8I05 - chains A and B; structure by X-ray diffraction, 2.09 A resolution.

== Chain A (and B) ==
Protein: Glyoxylate carboligase
From: Escherichia coli K-12
Notes: EC 4.1.1.47; chain B of this document is another copy of the same molecule, construct and numbering; everything in this record applies to it too
UniProt: P0AEP7 (GCL_ECOLI); residues 1-593 here = UniProt positions 1-593
Sequence (594 residues; numbered 0 to 593; the number before each row is that of its first residue; numbering starts at 0):
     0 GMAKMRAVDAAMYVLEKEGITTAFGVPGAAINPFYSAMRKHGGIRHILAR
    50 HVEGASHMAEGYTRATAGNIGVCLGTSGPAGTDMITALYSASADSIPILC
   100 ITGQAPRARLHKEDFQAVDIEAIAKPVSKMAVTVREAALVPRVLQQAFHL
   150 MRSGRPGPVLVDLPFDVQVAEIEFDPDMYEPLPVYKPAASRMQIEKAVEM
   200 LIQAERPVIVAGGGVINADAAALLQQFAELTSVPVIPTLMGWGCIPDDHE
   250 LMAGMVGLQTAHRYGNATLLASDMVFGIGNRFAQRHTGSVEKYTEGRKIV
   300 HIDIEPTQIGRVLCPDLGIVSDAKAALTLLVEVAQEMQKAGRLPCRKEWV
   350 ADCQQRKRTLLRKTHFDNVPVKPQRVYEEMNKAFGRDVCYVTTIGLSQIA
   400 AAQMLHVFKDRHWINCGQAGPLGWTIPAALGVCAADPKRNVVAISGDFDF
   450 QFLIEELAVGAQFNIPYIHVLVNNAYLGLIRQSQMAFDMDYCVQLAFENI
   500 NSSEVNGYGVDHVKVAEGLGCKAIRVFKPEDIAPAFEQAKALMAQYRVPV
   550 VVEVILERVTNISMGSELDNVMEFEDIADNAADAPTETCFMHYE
Sequence notes: expression tag (0); engineered mutation Gln283 (Asn in P0AEP7), Met484 (Arg in P0AEP7)
Bound ions: Mg2+ site 1: Asp446, Asn473, Tyr475 (together with thiamine diphosphate); Mg2+ site 2: Phe451, Glu454
Residues lining bound ligands:
  - FAD (flavin-adenine dinucleotide): Ala92, Asp93, Ser94, Phe114, Arg154, Pro155, Gly211, Gly212, Gly213, Asn216, Ala217, Thr237, Leu238, Met239, Gly240, Val255, Gly256, Leu257, Gln258, Thr259, Ala260, Gly278, Asn279, Arg280, Ala282, Arg284, His285, Asp302, Ile303, Glu304, Gln307, Ser320, Asp321, Ala322, Thr392, Ile393, Gln397, Ile398, Gly416, Gln417
  - thiamine diphosphate (TPP): Val25, Pro26, Gly27, Val51, Thr75, Pro78, Ala79, Asp82, Gln115, Ile393, Gly394, Leu395, Ser396, Gly419, Pro420, Leu421, Gly445, Asp446, Phe447, Asp448, Phe451, Asn473, Tyr475, Leu476, Gly477, Leu478, Ile479
  - 2,3-dimethoxy-5-methyl-1,4-benzoquinone (UQ0), molecule 1: His45, Gln461, Phe462, Cys491, Val492, Gln493
  - 2,3-dimethoxy-5-methyl-1,4-benzoquinone (UQ0), molecule 2: Glu249, Gln353, Lys356, Arg357, Cys588

== How chain A and chain B interact ==
Residue-residue contacts (50; chain A residue first):
  Met1(A) - Asp315(B)
  Glu135(A) - Arg310(B)
  Ala137(A) - Gly309(B)
  Leu138(A) - Thr306(B)
  Leu138(A) - Ile308(B)
  Leu138(A) - Gly309(B)
  Leu138(A) - Arg310(B)
  Arg141(A) - Pro305(B)
  Arg141(A) - Ile308(B)
  Arg141(A) - Gly317(B)  hydrogen bond (side chain-backbone)
  Arg141(A) - Val319(B)
  Val142(A) - Thr306(B)
  Gln144(A) - Val319(B)
  Gln145(A) - Pro305(B)
  His148(A) - Tyr184(B)
  Glu172(A) - Cys313(B)
  Asp176(A) - Met191(B)
  Met177(A) - Met191(B)
  Met177(A) - Gln192(B)  hydrogen bond (backbone-side chain)
  Met177(A) - Lys195(B)
  Glu179(A) - Ser189(B)  hydrogen bond
  Glu179(A) - Met191(B)
  Glu179(A) - Gln192(B)  hydrogen bond
  Leu181(A) - Pro305(B)  hydrophobic
  Leu181(A) - Val319(B)  hydrophobic
  Tyr184(A) - His148(B)
  Tyr184(A) - Pro182(B)
  Tyr184(A) - Tyr184(B)  hydrophobic
  Pro186(A) - Pro182(B)  hydrophobic
  Ser189(A) - Glu179(B)  hydrogen bond
  Met191(A) - Glu179(B)
  Gln192(A) - Met177(B)  hydrogen bond (side chain-backbone)
  Gln192(A) - Glu179(B)  hydrogen bond
  Lys195(A) - Met177(B)
  Pro305(A) - Arg141(B)
  Pro305(A) - Gln144(B)
  Pro305(A) - Gln145(B)
  Pro305(A) - Leu181(B)  hydrophobic
  Thr306(A) - Leu138(B)
  Ile308(A) - Leu138(B)
  Ile308(A) - Arg141(B)
  Gly309(A) - Ala137(B)
  Gly309(A) - Leu138(B)
  Arg310(A) - Glu135(B)
  Arg310(A) - Leu138(B)
  Cys313(A) - Glu172(B)
  Asp315(A) - Met1(B)
  Gly317(A) - Arg141(B)  hydrogen bond (backbone-side chain)
  Val319(A) - Gln144(B)
  Val319(A) - Leu181(B)  hydrophobic
Also at the interface, not in a pair above, chain A (31 interface residues in all): Pro182, Leu316
Also at the interface, not in a pair above, chain B (31 interface residues in all): Val142, Asp176, Pro186, Leu316

== Summary ==
Chain A and chain B each contribute 31 residues to their interface, with 8 hydrogen bonds. Polar contacts
include Arg141(A)-Gly317(B), Met177(A)-Gln192(B) and Glu179(A)-Ser189(B). Chain A binds flavin-adenine
dinucleotide, thiamine diphosphate and 2,3-dimethoxy-5-methyl-1,4-benzoquinone. The Mg2+ site 1 is built by
Asp446(A), Asn473(A) and Tyr475(A).
Both chains are Glyoxylate carboligase (Escherichia coli K-12). Entry 8I05 (Crystal structure of Escherichia
coli glyoxylate carboligase double mutant) was determined by X-ray diffraction (same publication as 8I01, 8I07
and 8I08).
